1VQP - chains 0 and C of the 32 polymer chains in the assembly; structure by X-ray diffraction, 2.25 A resolution.

== Chain 0 ==
Molecule: 23S ribosomal RNA
From: Haloarcula marismortui
Sequence (2922 nucleotides; each row starts with the number of its first residue):
     2 UUGGCUACUA UGCCAGCUGG UGGAUUGCUC GGCUCAGGCG CUGAUGAAGG ACGUGCCAAG
    62 CUGCGAUAAG CCAUGGGGAG CCGCACGGAG GCGAAGAACC AUGGAUUUCC GAAUGAGAAU
   122 CUCUCUAACA AUUGCUUCGC GCAAUGAGGA ACCCCGAGAA CUGAAACAUC UCAGUAUCGG
   182 GAGGAACAGA AAACGCAAUG UGAUGUCGUU AGUAACCGCG AGUGAACGCG AUACAGCCCA
   242 AACCGAAGCC CUCACGGGCA AUGUGGUGUC AGGGCUACCU CUCAUCAGCC GACCGUCUCG
   302 ACGAAGUCUC UUGGAACAGA GCGUGAUACA GGGUGACAAC CCCGUACUCG AGACCAGUAC
   362 GACGUGCGGU AGUGCCAGAG UAGCGGGGGU UGGAUAUCCC UCGCGAAUAA CGCAGGCAUC
   422 GACUGCGAAG GCUAAACACA ACCUGAGACC GAUAGUGAAC AAGUAGUGUG AACGAACGCU
   482 GCAAAGUACC CUCAGAAGGG AGGCGAAAUA GAGCAUGAAA UCAGUUGGCG AUCGAGCGAC
   542 AGGGCAUACA AGGUCCCUCG ACGAAUGACC GACGCGCGAG CGUCCAGUAA GACUCACGGG
   602 AAGCCGAUGU UCUGUCGUAC GUUUUGAAAA ACGAGCCAGG GAGUGUGUCU GCAUGGCAAG
   662 UCUAACCGGA GUAUCCGGGG AGGCACAGGG AAACCGACAU GGCCGCAGGG CUUUGCCCGA
   722 GGGCCGCCGU CUUCAAGGGC GGGGAGCCAU GUGGACACGA CCCGAAUCCG GACGAUCUAC
   782 GCAUGGACAA GAUGAAGCGU GCCGAAAGGC ACGUGGAAGU CUGUUAGAGU UGGUGUCCUA
   842 CAAUACCCUC UCGUGAUCUA UGUGUAGGGG UGAAAGGCCC AUCGAGUCCG GCAACAGCUG
   902 GUUCCAAUCG AAACAUGUCG AAGCAUGACC UCCGCCGAGG UAGUCUGUGA GGUAGAGCGA
   962 CCGAUUGGUG UGUCCGCCUC CGAGAGGAGU CGGCACACCU GUCAAACUCC AAACUUACAG
  1022 ACGCCGUUUG ACGCGGGGAU UCCGGUGCGC GGGGUAAGCC UGUGUACCAG GAGGGGAACA
  1082 ACCCAGAGAU AGGUUAAGGU CCCCAAGUGU GGAUUAAGUG UAAUCCUCUG AAGGUGGUCU
  1142 CGAGCCCUAG ACAGCCGGGA GGUGAGCUUA GAAGCAGCUA CCCUCUAAGA AAAGCGUAAC
  1202 AGCUUACCGG CCGAGGUUUG AGGCGCCCAA AAUGAUCGGG ACUCAAAUCC ACCACCGAGA
  1262 CCUGUCCGUA CCACUCAUAC UGGUAAUCGA GUAGAUUGGC GCUCUAAUUG GAUGGAAGUA
  1322 GGGGUGAAAA CUCCUAUGGA CCGAUUAGUG ACGAAAAUCC UGGCCAUAGU AGCAGCGAUA
  1382 GUCGGGUGAG AACCCCGACG GCCUAAUGGA UAAGGGUUCC UCAGCACUGC UGAUCAGCUG
  1442 AGGGUUAGCC GGUCCUAAGU CAUACCGCAA CUCGACUAUG ACGAAAUGGG AAACGGGUUA
  1502 AUAUUCCCGU GCCACUAUGC AGUGAAAGUU GACGCCCUGG GGUCGAUCAC GCUGGGCAUU
  1562 CGCCCAGUCG AACCGUCCAA CUCCGUGGAA GCCGUAAUGG CAGGAAGCGG ACGAACGGCG
  1622 GCAUAGGGAA ACGUGAUUCA ACCUGGGGCC CAUGAAAAGA CGAGCAUAGU GUCCGUACCG
  1682 AGAACCGACA CAGGUGUCCA UGGCGGCGAA AGCCAAGGCC UGUCGGGAGC AACCAACGUU
  1742 AGGGAAUUCG GCAAGUUAGU CCCGUACCUU CGGAAGAAGG GAUGCCUGCU CCGGAACGGA
  1802 GCAGGUCGCA GUGACUCGGA AGCUCGGACU GUCUAGUAAC AACAUAGGUG ACCGCAAAUC
  1862 CGCAAGGACU CGUACGGUCA CUGAAUCCUG CCCAGUGCAG GUAUCUGAAC ACCUCGUACA
  1922 AGAGGACGAA GGACCUGUCA ACGGCGGGGG UAACUAUGAC CCUCUUAAGG UAGCGUAGUA
  1982 CCUUGCCGCA UCAGUAGCGG CUUGCAUGAA UGGAUUAACC AGAGCUUCAC UGUCCCAACG
  2042 UUGGGCCCGG UGAACUGUAC AUUCCAGUGC GGAGUCUGGA GACACCCAGG GGGAAGCGAA
  2102 GACCCUAUGG AGCUUUACUG CAGGCUGUCG CUGAGACGUG GUCGCCGAUG UGCAGCAUAG
  2162 GUAGGAGACA CUACACAGGU ACCCGCGCUA GCGGGCCACC GAGUCAACAG UGAAAUACUA
  2222 CCCGUCGGUG ACUGCGACUC UCACUCCGGG AGGAGGACAC CGAUAGCCGG GCAGUUUGAC
  2282 UGGGGCGGUA CGCGCUCGAA AAGAUAUCGA GCGCGCCCUA UGGCUAUCUC AGCCGGGACA
  2342 GAGACCCGGC GAAGAGUGCA AGAGCAAAAG AUAGCUUGAC AGUGUUCUUC CCAACGAGGA
  2402 ACGCUGACGC GAAAGCGUGG UCUAGCGAAC CAAUUAGCCU GCUUGAUGCG GGCAAUUGAU
  2462 GACAGAAAAG CUACCCUAGG GAUAACAGAG UCGUCACUCG CAAGAGCACA UAUCGACCGA
  2522 GUGGCUUGCU ACCUCGAUGU CGGUUCCCUC CAUCCUGCCC GUGCAGAAGC GGGCAAGGGU
  2582 GAGGUUGUUC GCCUAUUAAA GGAGGUCGUG AGCUGGGUUU AGACCGUCGU GAGACAGGUC
  2642 GGCUGCUAUC UACUGGGUGU GUAAUGGUGU CUGACAAGAA CGACCGUAUA GUACGAGAGG
  2702 AACUACGGUU GGUGGCCACU GGUGUACCGG UUGUUCGAGA GAGCACGUGC CGGGUAGCCA
  2762 CGCCACACGG GGUAAGAGCU GAACGCAUCU AAGCUCGAAA CCCACUUGGA AAAGAGACAC
  2822 CGCCGAGGUC CCGCGUACAA GACGCGGUCG AUAGACUCGG GGUGUGCGCG UCGAGGUAAC
  2882 GAGACGUUAA GCCCACGAGC ACUAACAGAC CAAAGCCAUC AU
Disordered / not traced: 2-9, 126-127, 715, 971-998, 1560, 1952-1963, 2137-2236, 2339-2343, 2665-2666, 2915-2923
Differences from the reference sequence: modified residue (628, 2587-2588, 2619, 2621)
Modified positions: 1MA (6-hydro-1-methyladenosine-5'-monophosphate) at position 628, OMU (o2'-methyluridine 5'-monophosphate) at position 2587, OMG (o2'-methylguanosine-5'-monophosphate) at position 2588, UR3 (3-methyluridine-5'-monophoshate) at position 2619, PSU (pseudouridine-5'-monophosphate) at position 2621
Bound ions: Mg2+ site 1 near G28 (its only coordinating residue here); Sr2+ site 1: G33, C34, U457; Na+ site 1: C40, C443; Na+ site 2: G56, A59, G61; Sr2+ site 2: G84, C85 (shared with 1 residue of chain T); Sr2+ site 3: C85, A86, C87 (shared with 1 residue of chain T); Na+ site 3 near U107 (its only coordinating residue here); Mg2+ site 2 near U115 (its only coordinating residue here); Na+ site 4: C141, G142; Na+ site 5 near U146 (its only coordinating residue here); Sr2+ site 4: G147, A183 (shared with 1 residue of chain M); Mg2+ site 3: C162, U2276; 3 more K+ sites not listed; 76 more Mg2+ sites not listed; 56 more Na+ sites not listed; 87 more Sr2+ sites not listed

== Chain C ==
Protein: 50S ribosomal protein L4E
From: Haloarcula marismortui
UniProtKB: P12735 (RL4_HALMA); numbering as in UniProt (aligned over 1-246)
Amino-acid sequence (246 residues; row label = number of the first residue in the row):
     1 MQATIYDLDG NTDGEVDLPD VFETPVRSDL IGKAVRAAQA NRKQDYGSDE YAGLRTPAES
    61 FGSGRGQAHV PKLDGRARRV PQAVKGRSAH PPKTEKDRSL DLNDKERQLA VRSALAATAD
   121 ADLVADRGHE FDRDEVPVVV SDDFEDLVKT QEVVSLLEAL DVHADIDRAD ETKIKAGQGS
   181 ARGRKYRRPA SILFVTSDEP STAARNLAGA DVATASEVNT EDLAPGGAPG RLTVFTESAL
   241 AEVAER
Bound ions: Na+ site 1: Asp45, Thr94, Lys96; Na+ site 2: Arg55 (shared with G464(0), G475(0) of chain 0)

== How chain 0 and chain C interact ==
Pairs across the interface (230):
  C29(0) - Gln178(C)  phosphate contact
  U30(0) - Ala181(C)  phosphate contact
  C34(0) - Gly47(C)  hydrogen bond to the sugar
  C34(0) - Ser48(C)  sugar contact
  C34(0) - Asp49(C)  hydrogen bond to the phosphate
  U35(0) - Asp45(C)  hydrogen bond to the sugar
  U35(0) - Tyr46(C)  sugar contact
  U35(0) - Gly47(C)  sugar contact
  U35(0) - Asp49(C)  phosphate contact
  U35(0) - Thr94(C)  hydrogen bond to the phosphate
  C36(0) - Gln44(C)  base contact
  C36(0) - Asp45(C)  sugar contact
  C36(0) - Thr94(C)  sugar contact
  G326(0) - Gln151(C)  hydrogen bond to the phosphate
  G326(0) - Asn206(C)  base contact
  A327(0) - Lys149(C)  salt bridge to the phosphate
  A327(0) - Thr150(C)  sugar contact
  A327(0) - Gln151(C)  hydrogen bond to the base
  A327(0) - Val154(C)  base contact
  A327(0) - Asn206(C)  hydrogen bond to the base
  A327(0) - Leu207(C)  base contact
  U328(0) - Val148(C)  sugar contact
  U328(0) - Lys149(C)  salt bridge to the phosphate
  U328(0) - Thr150(C)  hydrogen bond to the phosphate
  U328(0) - Thr202(C)  sugar contact
  U328(0) - Arg205(C)  phosphate contact
  A329(0) - Thr150(C)  phosphate contact
  A329(0) - Arg205(C)  salt bridge to the phosphate
  A329(0) - Asn206(C)  phosphate contact
  C330(0) - Asp170(C)  hydrogen bond to the base
  C330(0) - Arg188(C)  base contact
  C330(0) - Asn206(C)  hydrogen bond to the sugar
  G332(0) - Tyr186(C)  phosphate contact
  G333(0) - Lys185(C)  phosphate contact
  G333(0) - Tyr186(C)  phosphate contact
  C338(0) - Ile174(C)  sugar contact
  A339(0) - Ile174(C)  phosphate contact
  A339(0) - Lys185(C)  salt bridge to the phosphate
  A339(0) - Tyr186(C)  hydrogen bond to the phosphate
  A347(0) - Arg205(C)  hydrogen bond to the sugar
  A447(0) - Gln44(C)  hydrogen bond to the sugar
  G448(0) - Gln44(C)  hydrogen bond to the sugar
  G448(0) - Arg184(C)  hydrogen bond to the sugar
  A449(0) - Ala40(C)  base contact
  A449(0) - Lys43(C)  base contact
  A449(0) - Gln44(C)  hydrogen bond to the phosphate
  A449(0) - Arg184(C)  phosphate contact
  C450(0) - Tyr46(C)  sugar contact
  C450(0) - Arg182(C)  salt bridge to the phosphate
  C450(0) - Arg184(C)  salt bridge to the phosphate
  C451(0) - Arg182(C)  salt bridge to the phosphate
  G452(0) - Gln178(C)  hydrogen bond to the sugar
  G452(0) - Ala181(C)  base contact
  G452(0) - Arg182(C)  hydrogen bond to the base
  U454(0) - Val84(C)  base contact
  A455(0) - Val84(C)  phosphate contact
  A455(0) - Lys85(C)  hydrogen bond to the phosphate
  U457(0) - Ser48(C)  phosphate contact
  U457(0) - Asp49(C)  hydrogen bond to the phosphate
  U457(0) - Ala52(C)  phosphate contact
  U457(0) - Arg55(C)  hydrogen bond to the phosphate
  G458(0) - Tyr51(C)  phosphate contact
  G458(0) - Ala52(C)  phosphate contact
  G458(0) - Gly53(C)  hydrogen bond to the phosphate
  G458(0) - Arg55(C)  salt bridge to the phosphate
  G458(0) - Lys85(C)  hydrogen bond to the phosphate
  A459(0) - Lys85(C)  salt bridge to the phosphate
  C474(0) - Pro57(C)  phosphate contact
  C474(0) - Leu73(C)  phosphate contact
  C474(0) - Asp74(C)  hydrogen bond to the sugar
  G475(0) - Arg55(C)  phosphate contact
  G475(0) - Thr56(C)  hydrogen bond to the phosphate
  G475(0) - Pro57(C)  phosphate contact
  G475(0) - Leu73(C)  phosphate contact
  G475(0) - Asp74(C)  sugar contact
  A476(0) - Arg76(C)  sugar contact
  A476(0) - Arg78(C)  salt bridge to the phosphate
  A477(0) - Lys85(C)  salt bridge to the phosphate
  G640(0) - Val84(C)  base contact
  G641(0) - Gln82(C)  hydrogen bond to the base
  G642(0) - Pro81(C)  sugar contact
  G642(0) - Gln82(C)  sugar contact
  A643(0) - Ala89(C)  sugar contact
  A643(0) - His90(C)  phosphate contact
  G644(0) - His90(C)  sugar contact
  U645(0) - His90(C)  hydrogen bond to the sugar
  U645(0) - Lys93(C)  hydrogen bond to the base
  G646(0) - Lys93(C)  sugar contact
  G646(0) - Glu95(C)  sugar contact
  G646(0) - Lys96(C)  salt bridge to the phosphate
  U647(0) - Glu95(C)  sugar contact
  U647(0) - Lys96(C)  phosphate contact
  U647(0) - Asp97(C)  hydrogen bond to the phosphate
  G656(0) - Arg27(C)  hydrogen bond to the phosphate
  G656(0) - Leu30(C)  sugar contact
  G656(0) - Asn103(C)  base contact
  G656(0) - Glu106(C)  hydrogen bond to the sugar
  G657(0) - Arg27(C)  salt bridge to the phosphate
  G657(0) - Asn103(C)  base contact
  G657(0) - Lys105(C)  sugar contact
  G657(0) - Glu106(C)  sugar contact
  G657(0) - Leu109(C)  phosphate contact
  C658(0) - Lys105(C)  hydrogen bond to the sugar
  U662(0) - Lys105(C)  salt bridge to the phosphate
  C663(0) - Asn103(C)  phosphate contact
  C663(0) - Lys105(C)  salt bridge to the phosphate
  U664(0) - Asn103(C)  phosphate contact
  U664(0) - Asp104(C)  hydrogen bond to the phosphate
  G670(0) - Glu217(C)  hydrogen bond to the base
  A671(0) - Glu217(C)  hydrogen bond to the sugar
  G672(0) - Pro200(C)  base contact
  G672(0) - Ala213(C)  base contact
  G672(0) - Thr214(C)  hydrogen bond to the base
  G672(0) - Glu217(C)  base contact
  G672(0) - Val218(C)  hydrogen bond to the base
  G672(0) - Asn219(C)  base contact
  G672(0) - Asp222(C)  hydrogen bond to the base
  A674(0) - Gln44(C)  hydrogen bond to the base
  U675(0) - Ala38(C)  hydrogen bond to the sugar
  U675(0) - Asn41(C)  sugar contact
  U675(0) - Arg42(C)  hydrogen bond to the sugar
  C676(0) - Ala37(C)  phosphate contact
  C676(0) - Ala38(C)  phosphate contact
  C676(0) - Asn41(C)  hydrogen bond to the phosphate
  C676(0) - Glu217(C)  base contact
  C676(0) - Asn219(C)  hydrogen bond to the sugar
  C677(0) - Arg107(C)  salt bridge to the phosphate
  C677(0) - Ser216(C)  hydrogen bond to the sugar
  C677(0) - Glu217(C)  sugar contact
  C677(0) - Arg246(C)  sugar contact
  G678(0) - Arg107(C)  salt bridge to the phosphate
  G678(0) - Gln108(C)  hydrogen bond to the phosphate
  G678(0) - Arg246(C)  salt bridge to the phosphate
  C749(0) - Asn103(C)  hydrogen bond to the sugar
  A750(0) - Lys33(C)  sugar contact
  A750(0) - Asp101(C)  hydrogen bond to the sugar
  A750(0) - Asn103(C)  sugar contact
  U751(0) - Leu100(C)  phosphate contact
  U751(0) - Asp101(C)  hydrogen bond to the phosphate
  G752(0) - Leu100(C)  phosphate contact
  C762(0) - His90(C)  hydrogen bond to the sugar
  C763(0) - Pro81(C)  phosphate contact
  C763(0) - Arg87(C)  phosphate contact
  C763(0) - His90(C)  phosphate contact
  C764(0) - Val80(C)  phosphate contact
  C764(0) - Pro81(C)  sugar contact
  C764(0) - Gln82(C)  hydrogen bond to the sugar
  C764(0) - Arg87(C)  salt bridge to the phosphate
  G765(0) - Ser60(C)  phosphate contact
  G765(0) - His69(C)  hydrogen bond to the sugar
  G765(0) - Pro71(C)  phosphate contact
  G765(0) - Val80(C)  phosphate contact
  A766(0) - Ser60(C)  hydrogen bond to the phosphate
  A766(0) - Gly62(C)  phosphate contact
  A766(0) - His69(C)  sugar contact
  C890(0) - Pro57(C)  phosphate contact
  G891(0) - Pro57(C)  phosphate contact
  A894(0) - Leu54(C)  base contact
  A894(0) - Arg87(C)  hydrogen bond to the base
  C1305(0) - Gly177(C)  phosphate contact
  C1305(0) - Gln178(C)  hydrogen bond to the phosphate
  C1305(0) - Gly179(C)  phosphate contact
  C1305(0) - Arg184(C)  hydrogen bond to the phosphate
  U1306(0) - Lys43(C)  sugar contact
  U1306(0) - Lys175(C)  salt bridge to the phosphate
  U1306(0) - Gly179(C)  phosphate contact
  U1306(0) - Arg184(C)  salt bridge to the phosphate
  A1307(0) - Gln39(C)  hydrogen bond to the sugar
  A1307(0) - Lys175(C)  salt bridge to the phosphate
  A1307(0) - Gly226(C)  sugar contact
  A1308(0) - Arg127(C)  hydrogen bond to the phosphate
  A1308(0) - Arg187(C)  salt bridge to the phosphate
  A1308(0) - Pro225(C)  sugar contact
  A1308(0) - Gly226(C)  sugar contact
  A1308(0) - Ala228(C)  sugar contact
  U1309(0) - Arg127(C)  salt bridge to the phosphate
  U1309(0) - Arg168(C)  salt bridge to the phosphate
  U1309(0) - Arg187(C)  salt bridge to the phosphate
  U1309(0) - Pro189(C)  phosphate contact
  U1309(0) - Ala190(C)  hydrogen bond to the phosphate
  U1310(0) - Gly128(C)  phosphate contact
  U1310(0) - Arg168(C)  salt bridge to the phosphate
  U1310(0) - Lys173(C)  base contact
  U1310(0) - Arg187(C)  base contact
  G1311(0) - Lys173(C)  base contact
  C1342(0) - Ile174(C)  base contact
  C1343(0) - Ile174(C)  hydrogen bond to the base
  C1343(0) - Lys175(C)  phosphate contact
  C1343(0) - Ala176(C)  phosphate contact
  C1343(0) - Gly177(C)  hydrogen bond to the phosphate
  G1344(0) - Lys173(C)  hydrogen bond to the base
  G1344(0) - Ala176(C)  phosphate contact
  A1345(0) - Lys173(C)  base contact
  A1348(0) - Arg36(C)  hydrogen bond to the sugar
  G1349(0) - Arg36(C)  salt bridge to the phosphate
  G1351(0) - Lys96(C)  salt bridge to the phosphate
  A1352(0) - Tyr46(C)  hydrogen bond to the phosphate
  A1352(0) - Ser48(C)  base contact
  A1352(0) - Ser88(C)  hydrogen bond to the base
  A1352(0) - His90(C)  sugar contact
  A1352(0) - Pro91(C)  sugar contact
  A1352(0) - Pro92(C)  base contact
  A1358(0) - Gln82(C)  base contact
  U1359(0) - Ser63(C)  base contact
  U1359(0) - Gly66(C)  base contact
  U1359(0) - Gln67(C)  hydrogen bond to the base
  U1359(0) - Ala68(C)  base contact
  U1359(0) - His69(C)  hydrogen bond to the base
  C1360(0) - Ala68(C)  phosphate contact
  C1360(0) - Val70(C)  sugar contact
  C1360(0) - Gln82(C)  hydrogen bond to the sugar
  C1361(0) - Ala68(C)  phosphate contact
  C1361(0) - Val70(C)  sugar contact
  C1361(0) - Ala77(C)  phosphate contact
  C1361(0) - Gln82(C)  sugar contact
  C1361(0) - Ala83(C)  sugar contact
  C1361(0) - Val84(C)  hydrogen bond to the sugar
  U1362(0) - Arg76(C)  hydrogen bond to the phosphate
  U1362(0) - Ala77(C)  hydrogen bond to the phosphate
  U1362(0) - Val84(C)  sugar contact
  G1363(0) - Arg76(C)  salt bridge to the phosphate
  A2100(0) - Gly64(C)  hydrogen bond to the phosphate
  A2100(0) - Arg65(C)  phosphate contact
  A2100(0) - Gly66(C)  phosphate contact
  A2101(0) - Ser63(C)  sugar contact
  A2101(0) - Gly64(C)  hydrogen bond to the phosphate
  A2101(0) - Arg65(C)  hydrogen bond to the phosphate
  A2101(0) - Gly66(C)  hydrogen bond to the phosphate
  A2101(0) - Gln67(C)  phosphate contact
  A2479(0) - Ser63(C)  phosphate contact
Also at the interface, not in a pair above, chain 0 (94 interface residues in all): G456, G467, G680, G760, A761, A767
Also at the interface, not in a pair above, chain C (120 interface residues in all): Asp29, Phe61, Lys72, Gly75, Arg79, Leu102, Val111, Thr172, Gly183, Ala203, Ala208, Val212, Glu221

== Summary ==
94 residues of chain 0 and 120 residues of chain C are in contact, with 74 hydrogen bonds and 30 salt bridges.
Polar contacts include A327(0)-Gln151(C), A327(0)-Asn206(C) and C330(0)-Asp170(C). The Sr2+ site 1 is built by
G33(0), C34(0) and U457(0).
Chain 0 is 23S ribosomal RNA and chain C is 50S ribosomal protein L4E, both from Haloarcula marismortui; the
structure, The structure of the transition state analogue "RAP" bound to the large ribosomal subunit of
haloarcula ..., was determined by X-ray diffraction, deposited together with 1VQ4, 1VQ5, 1VQ8, 1VQ9, 1VQK,
1VQL, 1VQM and 1VQO.
